7YVL - chains A and C of the 3 polymer chains in the assembly; structure by electron microscopy, 3.30 A resolution.

Chain A:
Molecule: TH272 Fab heavy chain
Source organism: Homo sapiens
Notes: antibody fragment or engineered binder
Sequence (119 residues; numbered 1 to 119; the number before each row is that of its first residue):
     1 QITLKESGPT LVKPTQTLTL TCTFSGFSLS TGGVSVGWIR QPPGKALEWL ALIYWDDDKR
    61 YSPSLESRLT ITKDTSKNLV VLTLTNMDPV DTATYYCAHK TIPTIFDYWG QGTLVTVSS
Not modelled in the structure: 1
Cystine bridges: Cys22-Cys97

Chain C:
Molecule: TH272 Fab light chain
Source organism: Homo sapiens
Notes: antibody fragment or engineered binder
Sequence (109 residues; each row starts with the number of its first residue):
     1 QSALTQPASV SGSPGQSITI SCTATSSDVG AYQYVSWYQQ YPGKAPKLMI YEVSKRPSGV
    61 SNRFSGSKSG NTASLTISGL QAEDDAYYYC NSYTTSSVVF GGGTKLTVL
Not modelled in the structure: 1
Cystine bridges: Cys22-Cys90

Interface between chain A and chain C:
Contacting residue pairs (19; chain A residue first):
  Ile39(A) - Phe100(C)  hydrophobic
  Gln41(A) - Tyr89(C)
  Ala46(A) - Gly101(C)
  Leu47(A) - Phe100(C)  hydrophobic
  Trp49(A) - Ser97(C)
  Trp49(A) - Val98(C)
  Pro63(A) - Ser96(C)
  Pro63(A) - Ser97(C)
  Ile102(A) - Tyr93(C)  hydrogen bond (backbone-side chain)
  Thr104(A) - Leu48(C)
  Thr104(A) - Tyr51(C)
  Ile105(A) - Tyr38(C)  hydrogen bond (backbone-side chain)
  Ile105(A) - Tyr93(C)
  Phe106(A) - Tyr38(C)  hydrogen bond (backbone-side chain)
  Phe106(A) - Asn91(C)
  Asp107(A) - Leu48(C)
  Trp109(A) - Tyr38(C)  hydrophobic
  Trp109(A) - Pro46(C)
  Gly110(A) - Ala45(C)
Also at the interface, not in a pair above, chain A (20 interface residues in all): Lys45, Glu48, Tyr96, Lys100, Thr101, Pro103, Gln111
Also at the interface, not in a pair above, chain C (16 interface residues in all): Tyr34, Ser36, Lys44

Overview:
20 residues of chain A face 16 of chain C across their interface; the contacts include 3 hydrogen bonds. Polar
contacts include Ile102(A)-Tyr93(C), Ile105(A)-Tyr38(C) and Phe106(A)-Tyr38(C).
Chain A is TH272 Fab heavy chain and chain C is TH272 Fab light chain, both from Homo sapiens; the structure,
Omicron BA.4/5 SARS-CoV-2 S RBD in complex with TH272 Fab, was determined by electron microscopy (same
publication as 7YVE, 7YVF, 7YVK, 8GOU and 8GPY).
